Entry 5MTR (X-ray diffraction, 2.00 A resolution); this record covers chains B and E of the 4 polymer chains in the assembly.

[Chain B (and E)]
Name: Enoyl-[acyl-carrier-protein] reductase [NADH]
Organism: Mycobacterium tuberculosis
Notes: EC 1.3.1.9; chain E of this document is another copy of the same molecule, construct and numbering; everything in this record applies to it too
UniProtKB: P9WGR1 (INHA_MYCTU); residues 1-269 here = UniProt positions 1-269
Sequence (289 residues; each row starts with the number of its first residue; numbers below 1 keep their minus sign (Met-19 is residue -19)):
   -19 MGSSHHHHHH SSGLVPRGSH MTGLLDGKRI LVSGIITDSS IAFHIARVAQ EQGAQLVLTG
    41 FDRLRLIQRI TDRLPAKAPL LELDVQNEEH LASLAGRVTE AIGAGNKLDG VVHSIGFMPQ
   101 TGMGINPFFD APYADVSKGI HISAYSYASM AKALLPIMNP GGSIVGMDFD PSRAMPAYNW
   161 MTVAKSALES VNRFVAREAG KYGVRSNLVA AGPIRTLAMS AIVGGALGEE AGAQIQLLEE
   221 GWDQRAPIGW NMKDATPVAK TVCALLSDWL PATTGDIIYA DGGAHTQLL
Not modelled in the structure: -19 to 1 (chain E: -19 to 1, 205-207)
Differences from the reference sequence: initiating methionine (-19); expression tag (-18 to 0)
Swiss-Prot annotation at these positions:
  - binding site (NAD(+)): Ser20, Ile21, Asp64, Val65, Ile95, Gly96, Lys165, Ile194
  - binding site (substrate): Tyr158
  - site: Phe149 (May act as an intermediate that passes the hydride ion from NADH to the substrate), Tyr158 (Transition state stabilizer)
  - modified residue: Thr266 (Phosphothreonine)
  - mutagenesis: Ser94 (S94A: Confers INH and ETH resistance. The mutant is 17 times more resistant to inhibition by the INH-NAD adduct ...), Asp148 (D148G: Confers pyridomycin resistance. Has no impact on the susceptibility to isoniazid and moxifloxacin. 14-fold decrease in NADH affinity, while no effect on catalytic activity), Tyr158 (Y158A: 1500-fold decrease in catalytic activity while no effect on lipid substrate affinity; Y158F: 24-fold decrease in catalytic activity while no effect on lipid substrate affinity ...), Lys165 (K165A/M: Loss of enzyme's ability to bind NADH; K165Q/R: No effect on the enzyme's catalytic ability or on its ability to bind NADH), Thr266 (T266A: No effect on catalytic activity. Loss of phosphorylation. Does not alter growth of M.tuberculosis ...)
Small-molecule neighbours:
  - NAD (nicotinamide-adenine-dinucleotide): Gly14, Ile15, Ile16, Ser20, Ile21, Ala22, Phe41, Leu63, Asp64, Val65, Ser94, Ile95, Gly96, Phe97, Ile122, Met147, Asp148, Phe149, Tyr158, Met161, Lys165, Ala191, Gly192, Pro193, Ile194, Thr196, Leu197, Ala198, Met199
  - XT0 (2-[4-[(4-cyclopentyl-1,2,3-triazol-1-yl)methyl]-2-oxidanyl-phenoxy]benzenecarbonitrile): Ile95, Gly96, Phe97, Met98, Met103, Phe149, Met155, Pro156, Ala157, Tyr158, Met161, Lys165, Pro193, Thr196, Ala198, Met199, Ile202, Gln214, Leu217, Leu218
Reported in the primary citation:
  - binding site for XT0: Gly96, Phe149, Tyr158, Ala198, Met199, Gln214, Ile215, Leu217, Leu218

[Chain B / chain E interface]
Residue-residue contacts - 71 pairs, chain B then chain E:
  Thr2(B) with Thr2(E)
  Leu4(B) with Leu4(E), hydrophobic; Trp249(E), hydrophobic
  Val28(B) with Trp249(E), hydrophobic
  Gln32(B) with Trp249(E)
  Arg173(B) with Thr266(E); Gln267(E), hydrogen bond (backbone-side chain)
  Ala176(B) with Pro227(E)
  Arg177(B) with Gln267(E), hydrogen bond; Leu269(E), hydrogen bond (side chain-backbone)
  Gly180(B) with Pro227(E)
  Val184(B) with Ile228(E)
  Pro227(B) with Ala176(E); Gly180(E)
  Ile228(B) with Pro251(E); Ala252(E), hydrophobic; Thr254(E)
  Trp230(B) with Ala252(E), hydrophobic
  Pro237(B) with Pro251(E), hydrophobic; Ala252(E), hydrophobic
  Lys240(B) with Asp248(E), hydrogen bond (side chain-backbone); Trp249(E)
  Thr241(B) with Trp249(E); Leu250(E)
  Ala244(B) with Trp249(E); Leu250(E), hydrophobic
  Asp248(B) with Lys240(E), hydrogen bond (backbone-side chain)
  Trp249(B) with Leu4(E), hydrophobic; Val28(E), hydrophobic; Gln32(E); Lys240(E); Thr241(E); Ala244(E)
  Leu250(B) with Thr241(E); Ala244(E), hydrophobic
  Pro251(B) with Ile228(E); Pro237(E), hydrophobic
  Ala252(B) with Ile228(E), hydrophobic; Trp230(E), hydrophobic; Pro237(E), hydrophobic; Tyr259(E); Ala260(E); Asp261(E), hydrogen bond (backbone-backbone); Gly262(E), hydrogen bond (backbone-backbone); Gly263(E)
  Thr253(B) with Tyr259(E), hydrogen bond (side chain-backbone)
  Thr254(B) with Pro227(E); Ile228(E); Gly262(E); Gly263(E); Thr266(E)
  Gly255(B) with Thr266(E)
  Asp256(B) with Tyr259(E); His265(E), salt bridge
  Ile258(B) with Ile258(E), hydrophobic
  Tyr259(B) with Ala252(E); Thr253(E), hydrogen bond (backbone-side chain); Asp256(E)
  Ala260(B) with Ala252(E)
  Asp261(B) with Ala252(E), hydrogen bond (backbone-backbone)
  Gly262(B) with Ala252(E), hydrogen bond (backbone-backbone); Thr254(E)
  Gly263(B) with Ala252(E); Thr254(E)
  His265(B) with Asp256(E), salt bridge
  Thr266(B) with Arg173(E); Thr254(E); Gly255(E)
  Gln267(B) with Arg173(E), hydrogen bond (side chain-backbone); Arg177(E), hydrogen bond
  Leu269(B) with Arg177(E), hydrogen bond (backbone-side chain)
Other interface residues (no listed pair), chain B (37 interface residues in all): Arg185, Cys243
Other interface residues (no listed pair), chain E (37 interface residues in all): Val184, Arg185, Cys243

[Overview]
The chain B/chain E interface involves 37 residues from each chain; the contacts include 14 hydrogen bonds and
2 salt bridges. Polar pairs include Asp256(B)-His265(E), Arg173(B)-Gln267(E) and Arg177(B)-Gln267(E). Ligands
of chain B: NAD and compound XT0. The paper reports a binding site for XT0 at Gly96(B), Phe149(B) and
Tyr158(B) among others.
Both chains are Enoyl-[acyl-carrier-protein] reductase [NADH] (Mycobacterium tuberculosis). Entry 5MTR
(Crystal structure of M. tuberculosis InhA inhibited by PT512) was determined by X-ray diffraction (same
publication as 5MTP, 5MTQ, 5UGS, 5UGT and 5UGU).
